PDB entry 2OYQ | X-ray diffraction, 2.86 A resolution | chains F and A of the 3 polymer chains in the assembly

Chain F:
Molecule: Primer DNA
Sequence (15 nucleotides; each row starts with the number of its first residue):
   101 GCGGCTGTCATAAGX
Modified / non-standard residues: N5I (1-(2-deoxy-5-O-phosphono-beta-D-erythro-pentofuranosyl)-5-nitro-1H-indole) at position 115

Chain A:
Protein: DNA polymerase
Source organism: Enterobacteria phage RB69
Notes: EC 2.7.7.7
UniProtKB: Q38087 (DPOL_BPR69); residues 1-903 here = UniProt positions 1-903
Sequence (903 residues; each row starts with the number of its first residue):
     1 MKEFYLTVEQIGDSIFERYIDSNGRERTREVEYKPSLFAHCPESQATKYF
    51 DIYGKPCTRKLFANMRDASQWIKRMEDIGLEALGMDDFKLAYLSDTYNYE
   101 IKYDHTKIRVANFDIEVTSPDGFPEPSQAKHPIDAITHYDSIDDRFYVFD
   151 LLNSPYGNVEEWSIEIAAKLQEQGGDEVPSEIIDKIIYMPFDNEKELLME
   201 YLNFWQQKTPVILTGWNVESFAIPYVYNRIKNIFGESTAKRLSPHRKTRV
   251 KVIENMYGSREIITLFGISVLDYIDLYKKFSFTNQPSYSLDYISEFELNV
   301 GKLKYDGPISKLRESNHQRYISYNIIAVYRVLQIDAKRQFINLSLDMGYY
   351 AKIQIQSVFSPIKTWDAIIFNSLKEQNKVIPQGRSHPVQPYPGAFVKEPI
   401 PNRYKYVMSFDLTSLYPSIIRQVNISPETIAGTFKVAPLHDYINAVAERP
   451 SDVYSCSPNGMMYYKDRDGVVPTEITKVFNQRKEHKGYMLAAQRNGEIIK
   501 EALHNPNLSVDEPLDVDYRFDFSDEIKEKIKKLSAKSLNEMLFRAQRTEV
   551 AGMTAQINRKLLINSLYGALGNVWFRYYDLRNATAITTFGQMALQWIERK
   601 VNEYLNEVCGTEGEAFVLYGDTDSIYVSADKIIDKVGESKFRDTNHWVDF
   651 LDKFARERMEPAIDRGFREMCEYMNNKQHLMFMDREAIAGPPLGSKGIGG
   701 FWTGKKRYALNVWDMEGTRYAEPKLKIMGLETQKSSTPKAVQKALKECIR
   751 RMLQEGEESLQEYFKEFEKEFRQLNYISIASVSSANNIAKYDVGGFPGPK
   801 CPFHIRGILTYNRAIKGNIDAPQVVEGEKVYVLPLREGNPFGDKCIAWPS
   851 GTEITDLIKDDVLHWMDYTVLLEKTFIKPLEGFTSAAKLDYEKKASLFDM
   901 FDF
Not modelled in the structure: 492-546
Construct notes: engineered mutation Ala-222 (Asp in Q38087), Ala-327 (Asp in Q38087)
Ligand contacts:
  - N5P (1-{2-deoxy-5-O-[(R)-hydroxy{[(R)-hydroxy(phosphonooxy)phosphoryl]oxy}phosphoryl]-beta-D-erythro-pentofuranosyl}-5-nitro -1H-indole), molecule 1: Tyr-33, Lys-34, Pro-35, Arg-59, Leu-61, Asp-95, Asn-98, Lys-374
  - N5P, molecule 2: Thr-433, Phe-434, Lys-435, Val-436, Asn-459, Gly-460, Met-461, Arg-581
Curated features (UniProtKB/Swiss-Prot):
  - region: Thr-248 to Thr-264 (Beta hairpin), Lys-705 to Tyr-708 (Binding of DNA in B-conformation), Leu-897 to Phe-903 (Interaction with the polymerase clamp)
  - binding site (Mg(2+)): Asp-114, Glu-116, Asp-411, Leu-412, Asp-623
  - binding site (substrate): Ser-414 to Tyr-416, Arg-482, Lys-560
  - site: Asp-621 (Optimization of metal coordination by the polymerase active site), Lys-706 (Optimization of metal coordination by the polymerase active site), Asp-714 (Essential for viral replication)
  - mutagenesis: Leu-415 (L415A/G: Decreases base selectivity by several hundred fold; L415G/F: Increased misinsertion, increased mismatch extension and inefficient proofreading; L415M: No effect on base selectivity), Leu-561 (L561A: No effect on the ability to recognize damaged DNA. Increase in probability of nucleotide incorporation), Ser-565 (S565G: Increased incorporation efficiency of correct dNMPs; when associated with A-567), Tyr-567 (Y567A: Inserts both dCMP and dAMP opposite 8-oxoG rapidly and with equal efficiency. 100-fold increase of dAMP and dGMP when situated opposite guanidinohydantoin ...), Asp-621 (D621A: Drastic decrease in the efficiency of incorporation of dGMP), Lys-706 (K706A: Almost complete loss of polymerase activity), Asp-714 (D714A: Complete loss of viral replication)

Interface between chain F and chain A:
Contacting residue pairs (22; chain F residue first):
  DT108(F) with Tyr-791(A), hydrogen bond to the phosphate; Lys-800(A), sugar contact
  DC109(F) with Lys-790(A), salt bridge to the phosphate; Tyr-791(A), hydrogen bond to the phosphate; His-804(A), phosphate contact
  DA110(F) with Ser-784(A), phosphate contact; Asn-786(A), hydrogen bond to the phosphate; His-804(A), salt bridge to the phosphate
  DT111(F) with Lys-734(A), sugar contact; Ser-735(A), hydrogen bond to the phosphate; Ser-736(A), sugar contact; Ser-783(A), phosphate contact; Ser-784(A), hydrogen bond to the phosphate
  DA112(F) with Asn-284(A), hydrogen bond to the phosphate; Gln-733(A), sugar contact; Lys-734(A), phosphate contact; Ser-735(A), hydrogen bond to the phosphate
  DA113(F) with Met-728(A), phosphate contact; Gly-729(A), hydrogen bond to the phosphate; Gln-733(A), phosphate contact
  N5I_115(F) with Asn-564(A), sugar contact; Tyr-567(A), phosphate contact
Also at the interface, not in a pair above, chain F (8 interface residues in all): DG114
Also at the interface, not in a pair above, chain A (21 interface residues in all): Tyr-416, Asp-623, Asn-787, Pro-802, Ile-805

Summary:
The interface between chain F and chain A involves 8 residues on one side and 21 on the other; the contacts
include 8 hydrogen bonds and 2 salt bridges. Among the polar pairs are DT108(F)/Tyr-791(A),
DC109(F)/Tyr-791(A) and DA110(F)/Asn-786(A). Ligands of chain A: compound N5P.
Chain F is Primer DNA and chain A is DNA polymerase (Enterobacteria phage RB69); the structure, Crystal
structure of RB69 gp43 in complex with DNA with 5-NIMP opposite an abasic site analog, was determined by X-ray
diffraction together with 2OZM, 2OZS and 2P5G from the same study.
